2A31 - chain A; structure by X-ray diffraction, 1.25 A resolution.

[Chain A]
Molecule: Trypsin
Organism: Sus scrofa
Notes: EC 3.4.21.4
UniProt: P00761 (TRYP_PIG); the construct lacks a stretch of the UniProt sequence and is renumbered around it, so the offset changes along the chain: 16-34 = UniProt 9-27; 37-67 = UniProt 28-58; 69-125 = UniProt 59-115; 127-130 = UniProt 116-119; 5 more segments
Chain sequence (223 residues; each row starts with the number of its first residue; note: 10 numbers in that range are skipped by the numbering (no residue carries them; nothing is unmodelled there)):
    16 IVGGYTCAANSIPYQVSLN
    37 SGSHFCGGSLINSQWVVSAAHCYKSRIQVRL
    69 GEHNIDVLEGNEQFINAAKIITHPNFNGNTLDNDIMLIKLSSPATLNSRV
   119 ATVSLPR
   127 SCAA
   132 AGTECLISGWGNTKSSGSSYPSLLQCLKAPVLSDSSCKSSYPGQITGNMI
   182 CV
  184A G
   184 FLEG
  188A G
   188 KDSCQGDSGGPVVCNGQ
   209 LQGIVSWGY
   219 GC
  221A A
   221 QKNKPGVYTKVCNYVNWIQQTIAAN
Curated features (UniProtKB/Swiss-Prot):
  - active site (Charge relay system): His57, Asp102, Ser195
  - binding site (Ca(2+)): Glu70, Asn72, Val75, Glu80
  - site: Asp189 (Required for specificity)
Disulfide bonds: Cys22-Cys157, Cys42-Cys58, Cys128-Cys232, Cys136-Cys201, Cys168-Cys182, Cys191-Cys220
Glycans and other covalent adducts: borate ion (BO4) linked to Ser164, Ser167

[In short]
From UniProt: 3 active-site residues and 4 Ca2+-binding residues.
Chain A is Trypsin (Sus scrofa); the structure, Trypsin in complex with borate, was determined by X-ray
diffraction, deposited together with 2A32.
